Entry 7UWB (electron microscopy, 3.90 A resolution); this record covers chains B and C of the 31 polymer chains in the assembly.

[Chain B]
Name: V-type proton ATPase subunit B2
From: Citrus limon
Reference sequence: A0A067FXK2 (A0A067FXK2_CITSI); numbering as in UniProt (aligned over 1-488)
Amino-acid sequence (488 residues; numbered 1 to 488; the number before each row is that of its first residue):
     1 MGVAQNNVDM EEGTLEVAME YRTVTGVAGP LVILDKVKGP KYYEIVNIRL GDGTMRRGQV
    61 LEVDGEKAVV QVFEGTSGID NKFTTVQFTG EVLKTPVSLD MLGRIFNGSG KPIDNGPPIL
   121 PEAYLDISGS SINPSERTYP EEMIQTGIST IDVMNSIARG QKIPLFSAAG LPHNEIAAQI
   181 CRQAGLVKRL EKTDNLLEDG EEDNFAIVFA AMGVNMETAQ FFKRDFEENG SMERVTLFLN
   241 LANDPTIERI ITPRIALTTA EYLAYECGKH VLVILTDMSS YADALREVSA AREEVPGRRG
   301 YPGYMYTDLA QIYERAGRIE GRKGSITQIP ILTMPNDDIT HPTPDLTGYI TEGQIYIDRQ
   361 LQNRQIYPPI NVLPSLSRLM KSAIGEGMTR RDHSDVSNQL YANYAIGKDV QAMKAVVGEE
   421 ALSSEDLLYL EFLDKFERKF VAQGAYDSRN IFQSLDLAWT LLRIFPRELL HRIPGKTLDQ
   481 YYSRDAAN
Disordered / not traced: 1-14, 193-202, 485-488

[Chain C]
Name: V-type proton ATPase catalytic subunit A
From: Citrus limon
Notes: EC 7.1.2.2
Reference sequence: Q9SM09 (VATA_CITUN); numbering as in UniProt (aligned over 1-623)
Amino-acid sequence (623 residues; numbered 1 to 623; the number before each row is that of its first residue):
     1 MPSVYGARLT TFEDEEKESE YGYVRKVSGP VVIADGMNGA AMYELVRVGH DNLIGEIIRL
    61 EGDSATIQVY EETAGLMVND PVLRTHKPLS VELGPGILGN IFDGIQRPLK TIAIRSGDVY
   121 IPRGVSVPAL DKDTLWEFQP KKIGEGDLLT GGDLYATVFE NSLMQHHVAL PPDAMGKVTY
   181 VAPAGQYSLK DTVLELEFQG VKKSFTMLQA WPVRTPRPVS SKLAADTPLL TGQRVLDALF
   241 PSVLGGTCAI PGAFGCGKTV ISQALSKYSN SDTVVYVGCG ERGNEMAEVL MDFPQLTMTL
   301 PDGREESVMK RTTLVANTSN MPVAAREASI YTGITIAEYF RDMGYNVSMM ADSTSRWAEA
   361 LREISGRLAE MPADSGYPAY LAARLASFYE RAGKVKCLGG PERTGSVTIV GAVSPPGGDF
   421 SDPVTSATLS IVQVFWGLDK KLAQRKHFPS VNWLISYSKY STALESFYEQ FDPDFINIRT
   481 KAREVLQRED DLNEIVQLVG KDALAEGDKI TLETAKLLRE DYLAQNAFTP YDKFCPFYKS
   541 VWMMRNIIHF YNLANQAVEK GAGMDGQKIT YTLIKHRLGD LFYRLVSQKF EDPAEGEPAL
   601 VAKFKKLHED LTAGFRALED ETR
Disordered / not traced: 1-20
Curated features (UniProtKB/Swiss-Prot):
  - binding site (ATP): Gly252 to Thr259

[Chain B / chain C interface]
Residue-residue contacts (32; chain B residue first):
  Gly26(B) - Leu60(C)
  Val27(B) - Met42(C)  hydrophobic
  Val27(B) - Arg59(C)
  Val27(B) - Leu60(C)  hydrogen bond (backbone-backbone)
  Thr76(B) - Met42(C)
  Ser77(B) - Tyr43(C)
  Gly78(B) - Ala41(C)
  Gly78(B) - Met42(C)
  Ile79(B) - Ala41(C)
  Ile79(B) - Met42(C)  hydrogen bond (backbone-backbone)
  Asp80(B) - Ala41(C)
  Ala169(B) - Leu429(C)
  Gly170(B) - Tyr457(C)
  Glu217(B) - Gln433(C)
  Thr218(B) - Gln433(C)
  Ala242(B) - Ala386(C)
  Asn243(B) - Glu390(C)
  Glu287(B) - Ala379(C)
  Ala290(B) - Met371(C)
  Ala290(B) - Ala379(C)  hydrophobic
  Gly300(B) - Asp374(C)
  Asn363(B) - Leu454(C)
  Asn363(B) - Arg483(C)  hydrogen bond
  Asn363(B) - Gln487(C)  hydrogen bond
  Gln365(B) - Thr480(C)
  Gln365(B) - Arg483(C)
  Ala415(B) - Ile495(C)
  Ala415(B) - Ala503(C)
  Val416(B) - Ile495(C)  hydrophobic
  Val416(B) - Val499(C)  hydrophobic
  Val416(B) - Ala503(C)
  Gly418(B) - Ala503(C)
Also at the interface, not in a pair above, chain B (35 interface residues in all): Thr25, Ala28, Gly29, Asn81, Lys82, Asn215, Thr246, Arg286, Glu293, Pro296, Arg299, Gln360, Arg364, Val417
Also at the interface, not in a pair above, chain C (29 interface residues in all): Asn38, Gly39, Ala40, Glu61, Pro372, Ala383, Ile431, Tyr460, Glu484

[Summary]
Chain B and chain C form an interface of 35 and 29 residues respectively; the contacts include 4 hydrogen
bonds. Polar pairs include Asn363(B)-Arg483(C), Asn363(B)-Gln487(C) and Val27(B)-Leu60(C). Curated annotation
(UniProt) lists 8 ATP-binding residues on chain C.
Here chain B is V-type proton ATPase subunit B2 and chain C is V-type proton ATPase catalytic subunit A, both
from Citrus limon. Entry 7UWB (Citrus V-ATPase State 2, Highest-Resolution Class) was determined by electron
microscopy (same publication as 7UW9, 7UWA, 7UWC and 7UWD).
